PDB entry 4PVO | X-ray diffraction, 1.48 A resolution | chain A

[Chain A]
Molecule: Beta-lactamase class B VIM-2
From: Pseudomonas aeruginosa
UniProtKB: Q9K2N0 (Q9K2N0_PSEAI); the author numbering skips numbers that UniProt does not, so the offset changes along the chain: 25-45 = UniProt 27-47; 47-64 = UniProt 48-65; 66-100 = UniProt 66-100; 102-107 = UniProt 101-106; 6 more segments
Chain sequence (242 residues; row label = number of the first residue in the row; note: 36 numbers in that range are skipped by the numbering (no residue carries them; nothing is unmodelled there)):
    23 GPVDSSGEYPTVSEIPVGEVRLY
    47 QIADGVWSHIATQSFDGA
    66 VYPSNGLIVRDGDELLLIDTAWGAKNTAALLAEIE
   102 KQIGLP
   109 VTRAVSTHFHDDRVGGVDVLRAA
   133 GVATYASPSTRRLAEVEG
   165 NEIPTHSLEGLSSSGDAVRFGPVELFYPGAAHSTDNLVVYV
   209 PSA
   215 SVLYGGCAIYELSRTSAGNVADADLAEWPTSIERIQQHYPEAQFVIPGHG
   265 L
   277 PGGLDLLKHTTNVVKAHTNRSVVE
Not modelled in the structure: 23-29, 297-300
Differences from the reference sequence: expression tag (23-24)
Ion coordination: Zn2+ site 1: H116, H118, H196 (together with S3C); Zn2+ site 2: D120, C221, H263 (together with S3C); Zn2+ site 3: H285 (together with formate)
Residues lining bound ligands:
  - S3C ((2Z)-2-sulfanyl-3-(2,3,6-trichlorophenyl)prop-2-enoic acid): W87, H116, H118, D119, D120, H196, C221, R228, N233, H263
  - SVB (N-(4-methylpiperazin-1-yl)-2-[(5Z)-4-oxo-2-thioxo-5-(2,3,6-trichlorobenzylidene)-1,3-thiazolidin-3-yl]acetamide): F61, Y67, P68, W87, R228, G232, N233, H263

[In short]
Bound to chain A: compound S3C and compound SVB. The Zn2+ site 1 is built by H116, H118 and H196. D120, C221
and H263 form the Zn2+ site 2.
Chain A is Beta-lactamase class B VIM-2 (Pseudomonas aeruginosa); the structure, Crystal Structure of VIM-2
metallo-beta-lactamase in complex with ML302 and ML302F, was determined by X-ray diffraction (same publication
as 4TYT and 4PVT).
